PDB entry 4D80 | X-ray diffraction, 3.60 A resolution | chains D and E of the 6 polymer chains in the assembly

== Chain D (and E) ==
Protein: Aaa atpase, central domain protein
From: Metallosphaera sedula
Notes: EC 3.6.4.6; fragment: aaa; chain E of this document is another copy of the same molecule, construct and numbering; everything in this record applies to it too
UniProtKB: A4YHC5 (A4YHC5_METS5); numbering as in UniProt (aligned over 75-369)
Sequence (316 residues; each row starts with the number of its first residue):
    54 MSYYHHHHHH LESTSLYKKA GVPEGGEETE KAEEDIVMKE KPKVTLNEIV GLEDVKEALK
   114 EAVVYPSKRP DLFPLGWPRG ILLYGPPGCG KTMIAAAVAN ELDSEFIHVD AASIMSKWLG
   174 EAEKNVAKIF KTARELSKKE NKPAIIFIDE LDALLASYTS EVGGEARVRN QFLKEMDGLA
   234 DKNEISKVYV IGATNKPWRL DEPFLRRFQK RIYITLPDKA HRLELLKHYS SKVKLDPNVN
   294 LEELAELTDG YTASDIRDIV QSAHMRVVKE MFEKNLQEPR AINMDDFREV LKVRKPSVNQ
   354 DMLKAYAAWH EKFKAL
Unresolved in the structure: 54-96 (chain E: 54-95, 169-173, 209-213, 368-369)
Sequence notes: expression tag (54-74)
Reported in the primary citation:
  - catalytic residues: Glu-203 (proposed by the authors, not directly observed)
  - mutagenesis - F126A, E174A/E176A, R259A/R260A: abolished catalytic activity
  - mutagenesis - S169A: unchanged catalytic activity
  - mutagenesis - E214Y: decreased catalytic activity
  - self-association interface (contacts with another copy of this molecule): Arg-259

== Interface between chain D and chain E ==
Contacting residue pairs - 27 pairs, chain D then chain E:
  Asp-163(D) with Arg-259(E), salt bridge
  Ala-165(D) with Arg-259(E)
  Ser-169(D) with Ala-219(E); Asn-223(E)
  Lys-170(D) with Asn-223(E)
  Leu-172(D) with Arg-220(E)
  Glu-203(D) with Arg-259(E), salt bridge
  Thr-212(D) with Glu-218(E), hydrogen bond
  Ser-213(D) with Glu-214(E), hydrogen bond (side chain-backbone); Glu-218(E), hydrogen bond
  Glu-214(D) with Glu-214(E); Val-215(E), hydrogen bond (side chain-backbone)
  Tyr-282(D) with Leu-128(E), hydrophobic
  Arg-310(D) with Leu-128(E)
  His-317(D) with Leu-125(E)
  Met-318(D) with Glu-114(E); Tyr-118(E), hydrophobic; Phe-126(E), hydrophobic
  Val-321(D) with Tyr-118(E), hydrophobic
  Lys-322(D) with Glu-110(E); Tyr-118(E)
  Met-324(D) with Arg-122(E); Leu-125(E), hydrophobic
  Phe-325(D) with Tyr-118(E), hydrophobic; Lys-121(E)
  Gln-330(D) with Arg-122(E), hydrogen bond (backbone-side chain)
  Asp-354(D) with Lys-365(E), salt bridge
Interface residues without a listed pair, chain D (28 interface residues in all): Trp-171, Asp-202, Arg-252, Lys-285, Gln-314, Ser-315, Glu-331, Arg-347, Asn-352
Interface residues without a listed pair, chain E (22 interface residues in all): Pro-127, Gly-129, Lys-227, Glu-255, Pro-256, Lys-367

== In short ==
28 residues of chain D face 22 of chain E across their interface; the contacts include 5 hydrogen bonds and 3
salt bridges. Among the polar pairs are Asp-163(D)/Arg-259(E), Glu-203(D)/Arg-259(E) and
Asp-354(D)/Lys-365(E). From the paper: the catalytic residue Glu-203(D); F126A, E174A/E176A and R259A/R260A of
chain D abolish catalytic activity; 5 substitutions were tested in all.
Chain D and chain E are both Aaa atpase, central domain protein (Metallosphaera sedula); the structure,
Metallosphera sedula Vps4 crystal structure, was determined by X-ray diffraction together with 4D81 and 4D82
from the same study.
